Entry 7TXZ (electron microscopy, 3.20 A resolution); this record covers chains B and D of the 8 polymer chains in the assembly.

# Chain B (and D)
Protein: Glycoprotein G
From: Nipah henipavirus
Notes: fragment: Ectodomain; chain D of this document is another copy of the same molecule, construct and numbering; everything in this record applies to it too
UniProt: Q9IH62 (GLYCP_NIPAV); residues 70-601 here = UniProt positions 70-601
Amino-acid sequence (539 residues; numbered 64 to 602; the number before each row is that of its first residue):
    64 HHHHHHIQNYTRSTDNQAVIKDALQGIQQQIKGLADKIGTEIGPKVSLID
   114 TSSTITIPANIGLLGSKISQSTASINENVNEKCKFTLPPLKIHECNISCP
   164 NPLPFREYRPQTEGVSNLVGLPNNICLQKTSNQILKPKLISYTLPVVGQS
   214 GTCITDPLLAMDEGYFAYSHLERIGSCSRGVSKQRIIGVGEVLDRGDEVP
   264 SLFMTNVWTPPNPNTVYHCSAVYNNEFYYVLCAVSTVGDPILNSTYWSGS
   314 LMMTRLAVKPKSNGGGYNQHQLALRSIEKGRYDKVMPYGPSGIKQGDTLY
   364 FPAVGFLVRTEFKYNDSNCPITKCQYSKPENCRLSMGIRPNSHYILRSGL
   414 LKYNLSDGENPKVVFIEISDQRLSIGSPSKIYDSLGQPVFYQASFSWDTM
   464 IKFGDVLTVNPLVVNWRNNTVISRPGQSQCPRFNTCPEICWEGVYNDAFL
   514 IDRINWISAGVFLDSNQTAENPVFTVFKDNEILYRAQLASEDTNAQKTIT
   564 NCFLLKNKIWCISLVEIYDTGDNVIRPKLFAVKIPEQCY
Unresolved in the structure: 64-131 (chain D: 64-131, 166-602)
Sequence notes: expression tag (64-69, 602)
Swiss-Prot annotation at these positions:
  - glycosylation (N-linked (GlcNAc...) asparagine): Asn72, Asn159, Asn306, Asn378, Asn417, Asn481, Asn529
Cystine bridges: Cys189-Cys601, Cys216-Cys240, Cys282-Cys295, Cys382-Cys395, Cys387-Cys499, Cys493-Cys503, Cys565-Cys574
Glycans and other covalent adducts: N-acetylglucosamine (NAG) linked to Asn159, Asn306, Asn378, Asn417, Asn481; glycan linked to Asn529
From the paper describing this entry:
  - post-translational modification sites: Asn306, Asn378, Asn417, Asn481, Asn529

# How chain B and chain D interact
Residue-residue contacts - 15 pairs, chain B then chain D:
  Asn139(B) with Asn141(D), hydrogen bond (backbone-side chain)
  Val142(B) with Asn141(D)
  Cys146(B) with Cys146(D), disulfide
  Leu150(B) with Pro151(D), hydrophobic; Pro152(D)
  Pro152(B) with Lys154(D)
  Leu153(B) with Lys154(D), hydrogen bond (backbone-backbone); His156(D)
  Ile155(B) with Ile155(D), hydrophobic; His156(D)
  His156(B) with His156(D), hydrogen bond
  Arg242(B) with Glu157(D), salt bridge; Cys158(D)
  Gly243(B) with Cys158(D)
  Val244(B) with Cys158(D), hydrophobic
Also at the interface, not in a pair above, chain B (16 interface residues in all): Thr135, Asn143, Phe148, Thr149, Asn277
Also at the interface, not in a pair above, chain D (10 interface residues in all): Ser134
Inter-chain disulfides: Cys146(B)-Cys146(D)

# In short
Chain B and chain D form an interface of 16 and 10 residues respectively, with 1 disulfide bond, 3 hydrogen
bonds and 1 salt bridge. Polar pairs include Arg242(B)-Glu157(D), Asn139(B)-Asn141(D) and His156(B)-His156(D).
Covalently linked N-acetylglucosamine: at Asn159(B), Asn306(B), Asn378(B), Asn417(B) and Asn481(B). From the
paper: modification sites Asn306(B), Asn378(B) and Asn417(B) among others.
Both chains are Glycoprotein G (Nipah henipavirus). Entry 7TXZ (Nipah Virus attachment (G) glycoprotein
ectodomain in complex with nAH1.3 neutralizing antibody Fab fragment (local refinement ...) was determined by
electron microscopy together with 7TY0 from the same study.
